PDB entry 4C7H | X-ray diffraction, 1.40 A resolution | chain A

[Chain A]
Name: Glycylpeptide N-tetradecanoyltransferase
Organism: Leishmania major
Notes: EC 2.3.1.97
Reference sequence: Q4Q5S8 (Q4Q5S8_LEIMA); residues 11-421 here = UniProt positions 11-421
Chain sequence (411 residues; row label = number of the first residue in the row):
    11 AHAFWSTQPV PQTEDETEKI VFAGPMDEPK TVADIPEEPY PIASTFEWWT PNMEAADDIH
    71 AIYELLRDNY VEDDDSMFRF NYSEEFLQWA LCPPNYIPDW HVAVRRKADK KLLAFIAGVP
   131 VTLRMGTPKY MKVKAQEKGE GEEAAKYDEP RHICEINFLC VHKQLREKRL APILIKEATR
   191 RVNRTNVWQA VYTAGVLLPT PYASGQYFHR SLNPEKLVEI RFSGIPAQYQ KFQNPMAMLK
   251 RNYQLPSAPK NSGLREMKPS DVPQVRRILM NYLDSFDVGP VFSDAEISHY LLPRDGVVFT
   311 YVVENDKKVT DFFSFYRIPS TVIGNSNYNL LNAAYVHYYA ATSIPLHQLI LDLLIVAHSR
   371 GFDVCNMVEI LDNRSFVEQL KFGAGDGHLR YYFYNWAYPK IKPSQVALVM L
Ion coordination: Mg2+: Leu175 (together with coenzyme A, tetradecanoyl-coa)
Small-molecule neighbours: coenzyme A / EN5 / ENF / tetradecanoyl-coa: Ala11, His12, Ala13, Phe14, Trp15, Asn79, Tyr80, Val81, Glu82, Asp83, Asp84, Asp85, Met87, Phe88, Phe90, Ile126, Ile166, Asn167, Phe168, Leu169, Cys170, Val171, Leu175, Arg176, Glu177, Lys178, Arg179, Leu180, Ala181, Pro182, Ile185, Thr189, Val192, Asn193, Val197, Trp198, Gln199, Ala200, Tyr202, Thr203, Ala204, Gly205, Val206, Leu208, Tyr217, His219, Ser221, Arg231, Phe232, Ser233, Tyr253, Gly393, Ala394, Gly395, Asp396, Gly397, His398, Leu399, Tyr404, Met420, Leu421

[Overview]
Chain A binds coenzyme A / EN5 / ENF / tetradecanoyl-coa.
Chain A is Glycylpeptide N-tetradecanoyltransferase (Leishmania major); the structure, Leismania major
N-myristoyltransferase in complex with a peptidomimetic (-NH2) molecule, was determined by X-ray diffraction,
deposited together with 4C68 and 4C7I.
